Entry 1NBH (X-ray diffraction, 2.80 A resolution); this record covers chains A and D of the 4 polymer chains in the assembly.

== Chain A (and D) ==
Protein: Glycine N-methyltransferase
From: Rattus norvegicus
Notes: EC 2.1.1.20; chain D of this document is another copy of the same molecule, construct and numbering; everything in this record applies to it too
UniProt: P13255 (GNMT_RAT); numbering as in UniProt (aligned over 1-292)
Chain sequence (292 residues; row label = number of the first residue in the row):
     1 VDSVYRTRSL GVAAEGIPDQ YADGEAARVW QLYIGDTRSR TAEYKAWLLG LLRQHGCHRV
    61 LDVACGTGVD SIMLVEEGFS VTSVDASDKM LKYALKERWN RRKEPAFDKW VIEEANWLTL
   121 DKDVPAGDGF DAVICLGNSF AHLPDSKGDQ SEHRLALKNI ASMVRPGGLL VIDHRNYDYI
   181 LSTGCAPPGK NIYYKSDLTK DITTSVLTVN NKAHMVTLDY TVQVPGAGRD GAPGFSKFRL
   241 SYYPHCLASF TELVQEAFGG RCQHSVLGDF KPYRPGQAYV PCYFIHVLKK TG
Small-molecule neighbours: S-adenosylmethionine (SAM): Tyr21, Trp30, Ile34, Arg40, Val63, Ala64, Gly66, Val69, Asp70, Asp85, Ala86, Ser87, Met90, Ala115, Asn116, Trp117, Leu118, Leu136, Gly137, Asn138, Ser139, His142, Leu143, Tyr194

== Chain A / chain D interface ==
Pairs across the interface (24; chain A residue first):
  Thr183(A) - Asn211(D)  hydrogen bond (backbone-side chain)
  Gly184(A) - Asn210(D)
  Gly184(A) - Asn211(D)  hydrogen bond (backbone-backbone)
  Cys185(A) - Asn210(D)
  Cys185(A) - Asn211(D)
  Ile202(A) - Asn210(D)
  Thr203(A) - Val209(D)
  Thr203(A) - Asn210(D)  hydrogen bond
  Thr204(A) - Val209(D)
  Thr204(A) - Asn210(D)  hydrogen bond (backbone-side chain)
  Ser205(A) - Thr208(D)
  Ser205(A) - Val209(D)
  Ser205(A) - Asn210(D)
  Val206(A) - Val206(D)
  Val206(A) - Leu207(D)
  Val206(A) - Thr208(D)  hydrogen bond (backbone-backbone)
  Leu207(A) - Val206(D)
  Thr208(A) - Ser205(D)
  Thr208(A) - Val206(D)  hydrogen bond (backbone-backbone)
  Val209(A) - Ser205(D)
  Asn210(A) - Thr203(D)
  Asn210(A) - Thr204(D)  hydrogen bond (side chain-backbone)
  Asn211(A) - Thr183(D)  hydrogen bond (side chain-backbone)
  Asn211(A) - Gly184(D)
Also at the interface, not in a pair above, chain D (12 interface residues in all): Cys185

== Summary ==
13 residues of chain A and 12 residues of chain D are in contact, with 8 hydrogen bonds. Among the polar pairs
are Thr183(A)-Asn211(D), Thr203(A)-Asn210(D) and Thr204(A)-Asn210(D). Chain A binds S-adenosylmethionine.
Both chains are Glycine N-methyltransferase (Rattus norvegicus). Entry 1NBH (Structure of glycine
N-methyltransferase complexed with S-adenosylmethionine and acetate, GNMT:SAM:Ace) was determined by X-ray
diffraction together with 1NBI from the same study.
